PDB entry 2NNH | X-ray diffraction, 2.60 A resolution | chain A

== Chain A ==
Protein: Cytochrome P450 2C8
Organism: Homo sapiens
Notes: EC 1.14.14.1
Reference sequence: P10632 (CP2C8_HUMAN); numbering as in UniProt (aligned over 28-490)
Chain sequence (476 residues; numbered 19 to 494; the number before each row is that of its first residue):
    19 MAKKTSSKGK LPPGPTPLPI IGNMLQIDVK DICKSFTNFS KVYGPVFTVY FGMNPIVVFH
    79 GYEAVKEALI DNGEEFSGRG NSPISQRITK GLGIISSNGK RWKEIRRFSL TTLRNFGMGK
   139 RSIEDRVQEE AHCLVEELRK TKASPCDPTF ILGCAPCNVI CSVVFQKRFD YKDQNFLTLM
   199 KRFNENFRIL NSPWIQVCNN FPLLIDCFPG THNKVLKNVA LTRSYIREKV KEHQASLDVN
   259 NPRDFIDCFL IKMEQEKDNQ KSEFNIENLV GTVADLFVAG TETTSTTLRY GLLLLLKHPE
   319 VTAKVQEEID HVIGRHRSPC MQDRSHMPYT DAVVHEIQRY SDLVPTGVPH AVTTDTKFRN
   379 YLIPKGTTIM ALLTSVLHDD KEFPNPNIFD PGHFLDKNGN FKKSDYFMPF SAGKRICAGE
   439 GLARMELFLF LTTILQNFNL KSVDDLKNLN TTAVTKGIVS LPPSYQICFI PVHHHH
Not modelled in the structure: 19-27, 491-494
Sequence notes: expression tag (19-27, 491-494)
Curated features (UniProtKB/Swiss-Prot):
  - binding site (substrate): Ser-100, Asn-204, Arg-241
  - binding site (heme): Cys-435
  - modified residue: Ser-100 (Phosphoserine)
  - natural variant: Arg-139 (R139K: In allele CYP2C8*3), Gly-171 (G171S: In allele CYP2C8*6), Arg-186 (R186G: In allele CYP2C8*8), Ile-223 (I223M: In allele CYP2C8*13), Ala-238 (A238P: In allele CYP2C8*14), Lys-247 (K247R: In allele CYP2C8*9), Ile-264 (I264M: In allele CYP2C8*4), Ile-269 (I269F: In allele CYP2C8*2), Lys-383 (K383N: In allele CYP2C8*10), Lys-399 (K399R: In allele CYP2C8*3), Val-461 (deletion: In allele CYP2C8*12)
Bound ions: heme Fe near Cys-435 (its only coordinating residue here)
Ligand contacts:
  - (9cis)-retinoic acid (9CR), molecule 1: Arg-97, Gly-98, Asn-99, Ser-100, Ser-103, Ile-113, Ser-114, Phe-205, Val-296, Ala-297, Thr-301, Val-362, Val-366, Pro-367, Ile-476, Val-477
  - (9cis)-retinoic acid (9CR), molecule 2: Ser-100, Ile-102, Ser-103, Ile-106, Phe-201, Asn-204, Phe-205, Leu-208, Asn-209, Ile-213, Gln-214, Asn-217, Val-237, Arg-241, Val-296, Ile-476, Val-477
  - heme (HEM): Arg-97, Ile-112, Ile-113, Trp-120, Arg-124, Leu-131, Ile-178, Leu-294, Ala-297, Gly-298, Thr-301, Thr-302, Thr-305, Gln-356, Leu-361, Val-362, Val-366, His-368, Leu-391, Pro-427, Phe-428, Ser-429, Arg-433, Cys-435, Ala-436, Gly-437, Leu-440, Ala-441, Glu-444, Leu-445
Reported in the primary citation:
  - binding site for (9cis)-retinoic acid: Gly-98, Ser-100, Asn-204, Arg-241
  - conformationally variable residues (loop rearrangement, side-chain flip): Gly-98, Arg-241

== Summary ==
Ligands of chain A: heme and (9cis)-retinoic acid. UniProt lists 3 substrate-binding residues and heme-binding
residue Cys-435. From the paper: a binding site for (9cis)-retinoic acid at Gly-98, Ser-100 and Asn-204 among
others; conformational variability at Gly-98 and Arg-241.
Chain A is Cytochrome P450 2C8 (Homo sapiens); the structure, CYP2C8dH complexed with 2 molecules of 9-cis
retinoic acid, was determined by X-ray diffraction (same publication as 2VN0, 2NNI and 2NNJ).
